4YS3 - chains G and J of the 10 polymer chains in the assembly; structure by X-ray diffraction, 3.00 A resolution.

Chain G:
Molecule: Histone H2A
Organism: Xenopus laevis
UniProt: Q6AZJ8 (Q6AZJ8_XENLA); residues 1014-1120 here correspond to UniProt positions 15-121 (UniProt number = residue number - 999)
Amino-acid sequence (107 residues; numbered 1014 to 1120; the number before each row is that of its first residue):
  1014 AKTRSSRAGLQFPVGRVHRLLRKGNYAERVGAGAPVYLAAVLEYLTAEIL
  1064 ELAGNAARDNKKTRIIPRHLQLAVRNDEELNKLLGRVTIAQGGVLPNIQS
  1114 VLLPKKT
Unresolved in the structure: 1120

Chain J:
Molecule: 147-nt DNA strand
Sequence (147 nucleotides; numbered 148 to 294; the number before each row is that of its first residue):
   148 ATCAATATCCACCTGCAGATACTACCAAAAGTGTATTTGGAAACTGCTCC
   198 ATCAAAAGGCATGTTCAGCTGGATTCCAGCTGAACATGCCTTTTGATGGA
   248 GCAGTTTCCAAATACACTTTTGGTAGTATCTGCAGGTGGATATTGAT

Interface between chain G and chain J:
Contacting residue pairs (13; chain G residue first):
  Ala1014(G) - DG178(J)  phosphate contact
  Ala1014(G) - DT179(J)  phosphate contact
  Lys1015(G) - DG178(J)  phosphate contact
  Thr1016(G) - DG178(J)  phosphate contact
  Arg1017(G) - DG178(J)  salt bridge to the phosphate
  Gly1028(G) - DA177(J)  phosphate contact
  Arg1029(G) - DA177(J)  hydrogen bond to the phosphate
  Arg1032(G) - DA176(J)  sugar contact
  Arg1032(G) - DA177(J)  salt bridge to the phosphate
  Lys1036(G) - DA176(J)  salt bridge to the phosphate
  Arg1042(G) - DT185(J)  sugar contact
  Arg1042(G) - DG186(J)  hydrogen bond to the sugar
  Arg1077(G) - DA166(J)  sugar contact
Interface residues without a listed pair, chain G (11 interface residues in all): Arg1020

Summary:
11 residues of chain G and 7 residues of chain J are in contact; the contacts include 2 hydrogen bonds and 3
salt bridges. Among the polar pairs are Arg1042(G)-DG186(J), Arg1029(G)-DA177(J) and Arg1017(G)-DG178(J).
Here chain G is Histone H2A (Xenopus laevis) and chain J is a 147-nt DNA strand. Entry 4YS3 (Nucleosome
disassembly by RSC and SWI/SNF is enhanced by H3 acetylation near the nucleosome dyad axis) was determined by
X-ray diffraction (same publication as 4XZQ and 4Z66).
